Entry 8V93 (electron microscopy, 3.12 A resolution); this record covers chains A and D of the 5 polymer chains in the assembly.

Chain A:
Protein: Fab 454-3 heavy chain
Organism: Mus musculus
Notes: antibody fragment or engineered binder
Amino-acid sequence (223 residues; numbered 1 to 223; the number before each row is that of its first residue):
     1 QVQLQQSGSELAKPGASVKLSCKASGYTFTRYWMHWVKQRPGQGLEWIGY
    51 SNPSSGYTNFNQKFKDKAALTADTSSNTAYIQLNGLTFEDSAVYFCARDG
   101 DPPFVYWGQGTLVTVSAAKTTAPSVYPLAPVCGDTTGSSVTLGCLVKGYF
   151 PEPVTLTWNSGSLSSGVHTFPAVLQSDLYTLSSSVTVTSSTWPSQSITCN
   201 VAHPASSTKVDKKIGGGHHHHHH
Not modelled in the structure: 118-223
Disulfides: Cys22-Cys96

Chain D:
Protein: Type 1 fimbrin D-mannose specific adhesin FimH, Donor strand complemented with FimG peptide 'triple mutant'
Organism: Escherichia coli
UniProtKB: chimeric construct of P08191, P08190: residues 1-279 from P08191 (FIMH_ECOLI) positions 22-300 (UniProt number = residue number + 21); residues 287-300 from P08190 positions 24-37 (UniProt number = residue number - 263)
Amino-acid sequence (310 residues; each row starts with the number of its first residue):
     1 FACKTASGTAIPIGAASANVYVNLAPAVNVGQNLVVDLSTQIFCHNDYPE
    51 TITDYVTLQRGSAYGGVLSSFSGTVKYSGSSYPFPTTSETPRVVYNSRTD
   101 KPWPVALYLTPVSSAGGVAIKAGSLIAVLILRQTNNYNSDDFQFVWNIYA
   151 NNDVVVPTGGCDVSARDVTVTLPDYPGSVPIPLTVYCAKSQNLGYYLSGT
   201 TADAGNSIFTNTASFSPAQGVGVQLTRQGTIIPANNTVSLGAVGTSAVSL
   251 GLTANYARTGGQVTAGNVQSIIGVTFVYQGGSSGGGADVTITVNGKVVAK
   301 GGHHHHHHHH
Not modelled in the structure: 104, 165-310
Construct notes: engineered mutation Ser7 (Asn28 in P08191), Ala15 (Gly36 in P08191), Ala16 (Gly37 in P08191), Ala27 (Val48 in P08191), Ser70 (Asn91 in P08191), Gln228 (Asn249 in P08191); linker (280-286); expression tag (301-310)
Disulfides: Cys3-Cys44
What the authors report for this chain:
  - conformationally variable residues (loop rearrangement): Arg132, Thr134, Ser139, Asp140, Asp141
  - mutagenesis - V27A: unchanged binding to mannoside ligand
  - mutagenesis - G15A/G16A/V27A (K_d_ > 2000 nM): abolished binding to Ligand
  - mutagenesis - V27A: decreased binding to ligand

Chain A / chain D interface:
Pairs across the interface (20; chain A residue first):
  Arg31(A) - Ser70(D)  hydrogen bond (side chain-backbone)
  Arg31(A) - Ser72(D)
  Trp33(A) - Thr74(D)
  Trp33(A) - Pro83(D)
  Tyr50(A) - Ser81(D)
  Tyr50(A) - Tyr82(D)
  Tyr50(A) - Pro83(D)
  Asn52(A) - Thr74(D)
  Ser54(A) - Gly31(D)
  Ser54(A) - Thr110(D)
  Ser55(A) - Val30(D)
  Ser55(A) - Gly31(D)
  Ser55(A) - Gln32(D)
  Tyr57(A) - Ser80(D)
  Tyr57(A) - Ser81(D)
  Asn59(A) - Ser81(D)
  Asn59(A) - Tyr82(D)
  Asp99(A) - Pro83(D)
  Asp99(A) - Thr87(D)  hydrogen bond
  Gly100(A) - Thr87(D)
Interface residues without a listed pair, chain A (11 interface residues in all): Phe104
Interface residues without a listed pair, chain D (15 interface residues in all): Phe71, Gly73, Pro111
Interface features reported in the paper:
  - epitope / paratope residues, chain D: Ser80(D), Ser81(D), Tyr82(D)

Overview:
Chain A and chain D form an interface of 11 and 15 residues respectively; the contacts include 2 hydrogen
bonds. Among the polar pairs are Arg31(A)-Ser70(D) and Asp99(A)-Thr87(D). From the paper: G15A/G16A/V27A of
chain D abolish binding to Ligand; epitope/paratope residues Ser80(D), Ser81(D) and Tyr82(D).
Chain A is Fab 454-3 heavy chain (Mus musculus) and chain D is Type 1 fimbrin D-mannose specific adhesin FimH,
Donor strand complemented with FimG peptide 'triple mutant' (Escherichia coli); the structure, Cryo-EM
structure of E. coli FimH lectin domain bound to Fabs 329-2 and 454-3, was determined by electron microscopy
(same publication as 8V3J and 9D6F).
